Entry 1I50 (X-ray diffraction, 2.80 A resolution); this record covers chains C and J of the 10 polymer chains in the assembly.

# Chain C
Molecule: DNA-directed RNA polymerase II 45KD polypeptide
From: Saccharomyces cerevisiae
Notes: EC 2.7.7.6
UniProtKB: P16370 (RPB3_YEAST); residues 1-318 here = UniProt positions 1-318
Chain sequence (318 residues; row label = number of the first residue in the row):
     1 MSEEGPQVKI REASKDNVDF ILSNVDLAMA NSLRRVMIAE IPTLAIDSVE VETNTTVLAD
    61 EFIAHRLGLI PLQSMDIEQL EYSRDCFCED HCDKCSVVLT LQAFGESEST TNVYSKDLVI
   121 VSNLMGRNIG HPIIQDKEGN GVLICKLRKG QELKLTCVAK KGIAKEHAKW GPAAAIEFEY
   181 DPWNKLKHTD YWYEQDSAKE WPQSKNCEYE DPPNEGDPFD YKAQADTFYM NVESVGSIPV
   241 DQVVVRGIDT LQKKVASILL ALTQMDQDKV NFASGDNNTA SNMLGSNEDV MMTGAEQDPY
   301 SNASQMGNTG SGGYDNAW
Unresolved in the structure: 1-2, 269-318
Metal / ion sites: Zn2+: Cys86, Cys88, Cys92, Cys95

# Chain J
Molecule: DNA-directed RNA polymerase II 8.3KD polypeptide
From: Saccharomyces cerevisiae
Notes: EC 2.7.7.6
UniProtKB: P22139 (RPB10_YEAST); residues 1-70 here = UniProt positions 1-70
Chain sequence (70 residues; row label = number of the first residue in the row):
     1 MIVPVRCFSC GKVVGDKWES YLNLLQEDEL DEGTALSRLG LKRYCCRRMI LTHVDLIEKF
    61 LRYNPLEKRD
Unresolved in the structure: 66-70
Metal / ion sites: Zn2+: Cys7, Cys10, Cys45, Cys46

# How chain C and chain J interact
Residue-residue contacts (38; chain C residue first):
  Val57(C) with Phe60(J), hydrophobic
  Leu58(C) with Met1(J), hydrophobic; Ile2(J), hydrophobic
  Phe62(C) with Met1(J), hydrophobic
  Arg66(C) with Val3(J), hydrogen bond (side chain-backbone); Pro4(J); Val5(J)
  Leu69(C) with Val5(J), hydrophobic; Arg6(J), hydrogen bond (backbone-side chain)
  Pro71(C) with Arg6(J); Val13(J), hydrophobic
  Thr110(C) with Leu61(J)
  Asn112(C) with Glu19(J)
  Tyr114(C) with Glu19(J), hydrogen bond
  Asp136(C) with Asp16(J)
  Lys137(C) with Leu39(J)
  Gly141(C) with Asp16(J)
  Val142(C) with Gly15(J); Asp16(J)
  Leu143(C) with Gly15(J), hydrogen bond (backbone-backbone)
  Cys145(C) with Ile2(J), hydrophobic
  Lys146(C) with Asp55(J), salt bridge; Ile57(J); Glu58(J), salt bridge; Leu61(J)
  Arg148(C) with Leu61(J), hydrogen bond (side chain-backbone); Tyr63(J), hydrogen bond (side chain-backbone); Asn64(J), hydrogen bond (side chain-backbone)
  Gln151(C) with Leu61(J)
  Lys169(C) with Arg6(J), hydrogen bond (backbone-side chain)
  Ala173(C) with Cys10(J)
  Ala174(C) with Cys10(J)
  Ala175(C) with Arg43(J)
  Glu177(C) with Lys42(J), salt bridge
  Glu233(C) with Lys12(J); Arg43(J), salt bridge
  Val235(C) with Arg6(J); Val13(J), hydrophobic
Also at the interface, not in a pair above, chain C (30 interface residues in all): Asn17, Ile70, Ile144, Leu147, Gly171
Also at the interface, not in a pair above, chain J (25 interface residues in all): Gly11, Ser20, Arg62

# In short
The interface between chain C and chain J involves 30 residues on one side and 25 on the other; the contacts
include 8 hydrogen bonds and 4 salt bridges. Among the polar pairs are Lys146(C)-Asp55(J), Lys146(C)-Glu58(J)
and Glu177(C)-Lys42(J).
Here chain C is DNA-directed RNA polymerase II 45KD polypeptide and chain J is DNA-directed RNA polymerase II
8.3KD polypeptide, both from Saccharomyces cerevisiae. Entry 1I50 (RNA polymerase II crystal form II at 2.8 A
resolution) was determined by X-ray diffraction together with 1I3Q from the same study.
